Entry 6T8H (electron microscopy, 3.77 A resolution); this record covers chains B and P of the 7 polymer chains in the assembly.

== Chain B ==
Protein: DP2 subunit of D-family DNA-polymerase
From: Pyrococcus abyssi
Notes: EC 2.7.7.7
Chain sequence (1275 residues; numbered -4 to 1270; the number before each row is that of its first residue; numbers below 1 keep their minus sign (Gly-4 is residue -4)):
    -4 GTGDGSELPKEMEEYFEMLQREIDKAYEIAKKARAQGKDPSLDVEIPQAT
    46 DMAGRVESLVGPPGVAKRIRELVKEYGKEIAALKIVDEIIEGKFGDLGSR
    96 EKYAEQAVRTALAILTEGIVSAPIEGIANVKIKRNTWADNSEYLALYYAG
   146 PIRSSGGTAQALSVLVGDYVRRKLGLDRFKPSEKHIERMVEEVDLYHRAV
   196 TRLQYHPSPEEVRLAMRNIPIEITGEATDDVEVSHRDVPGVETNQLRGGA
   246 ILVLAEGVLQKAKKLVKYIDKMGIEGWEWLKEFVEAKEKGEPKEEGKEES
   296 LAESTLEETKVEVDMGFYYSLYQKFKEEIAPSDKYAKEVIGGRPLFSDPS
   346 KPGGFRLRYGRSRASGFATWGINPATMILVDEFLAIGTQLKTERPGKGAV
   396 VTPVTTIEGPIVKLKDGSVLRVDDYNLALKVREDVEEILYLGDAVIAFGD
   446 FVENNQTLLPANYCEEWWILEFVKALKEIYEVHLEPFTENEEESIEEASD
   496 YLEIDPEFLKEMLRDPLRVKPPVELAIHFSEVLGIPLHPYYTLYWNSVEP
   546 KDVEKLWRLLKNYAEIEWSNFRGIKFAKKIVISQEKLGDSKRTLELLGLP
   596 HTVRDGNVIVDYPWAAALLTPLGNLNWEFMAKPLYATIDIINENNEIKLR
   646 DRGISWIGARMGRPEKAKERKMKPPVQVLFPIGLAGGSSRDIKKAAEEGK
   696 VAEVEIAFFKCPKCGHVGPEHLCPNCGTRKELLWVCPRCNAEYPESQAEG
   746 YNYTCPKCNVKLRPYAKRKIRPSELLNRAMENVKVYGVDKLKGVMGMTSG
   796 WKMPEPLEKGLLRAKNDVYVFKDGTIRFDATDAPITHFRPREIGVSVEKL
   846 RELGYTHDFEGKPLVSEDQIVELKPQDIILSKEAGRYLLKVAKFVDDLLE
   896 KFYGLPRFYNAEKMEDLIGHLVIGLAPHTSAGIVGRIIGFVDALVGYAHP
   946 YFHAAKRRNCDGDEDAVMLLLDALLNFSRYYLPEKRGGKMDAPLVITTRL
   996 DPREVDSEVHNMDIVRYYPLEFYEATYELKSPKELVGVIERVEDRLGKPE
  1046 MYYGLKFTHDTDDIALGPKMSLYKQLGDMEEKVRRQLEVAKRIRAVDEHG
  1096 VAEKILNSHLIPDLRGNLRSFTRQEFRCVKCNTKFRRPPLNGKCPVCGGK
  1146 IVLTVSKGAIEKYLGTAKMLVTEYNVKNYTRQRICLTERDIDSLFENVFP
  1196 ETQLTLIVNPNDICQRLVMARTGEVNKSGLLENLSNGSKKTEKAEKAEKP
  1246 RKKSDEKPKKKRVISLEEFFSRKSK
Disordered / not traced: -4 to 3, 284-308, 1217-1270
Ion coordination: Zn2+ site 1: Cys706, Cys709, Cys718, Cys721; Zn2+ site 2: Cys731, Cys734, Cys750, Cys753; Zn2+ site 3: Cys1123, Cys1126, Cys1139, Cys1142
Reported in the primary citation:
  - binding site for DNA primer (chain P): Lys787, Arg1122, Lys1129

== Chain P ==
Molecule: DNA primer
Sequence (18 nucleotides; row label = number of the first residue in the row):
     1 CGCCGGGCCGAGCCGTGC
Disordered / not traced: 18

== How chain B and chain P interact ==
Pairs across the interface (10):
  Ser684(B) - DG12(P)  phosphate contact
  Arg685(B) - DG12(P)  salt bridge to the phosphate
  Lys787(B) - DG12(P)  salt bridge to the phosphate
  Asp1108(B) - DG17(P)  sugar contact
  Gly1111(B) - DG17(P)  phosphate contact
  Asn1112(B) - DT16(P)  phosphate contact
  Asn1112(B) - DG17(P)  phosphate contact
  Ser1115(B) - DG17(P)  phosphate contact
  Arg1122(B) - DC14(P)  hydrogen bond to the sugar
  Lys1129(B) - DG15(P)  salt bridge to the phosphate
Also at the interface, not in a pair above, chain B (13 interface residues in all): Pro670, Ser683, Asn1127, Thr1149
Also at the interface, not in a pair above, chain P (6 interface residues in all): DC13

== Summary ==
The interface between chain B and chain P involves 13 residues on one side and 6 on the other, with 1 hydrogen
bond and 3 salt bridges. Polar contacts include Arg1122(B)-DC14(P), Arg685(B)-DG12(P) and Lys787(B)-DG12(P).
From the paper: a binding site for DNA primer (chain P) at Lys787(B), Arg1122(B) and Lys1129(B).
Here chain B is DP2 subunit of D-family DNA-polymerase (Pyrococcus abyssi) and chain P is DNA primer. Entry
6T8H (Cryo-EM structure of the DNA-bound PolD-PCNA processive complex from P. abyssi) was determined by
electron microscopy together with 6T7X and 6T7Y from the same study.
